PDB entry 3E47 | X-ray diffraction, 3.00 A resolution | chains O and U of the 28 polymer chains in the assembly

# Chain O
Molecule: Proteasome component Y7
From: Saccharomyces cerevisiae
Notes: EC 3.4.25.1
Reference sequence: P23639 (PSA2_YEAST); the construct lacks a stretch of the UniProt sequence and is renumbered around it, so the offset changes along the chain: 4-102 = UniProt 1-99; 103-147 = UniProt 101-145; 148-200 = UniProt 147-199; 202-209 = UniProt 200-207; 2 more segments
Amino-acid sequence (250 residues; each row starts with the number of its first residue; note: 1 number in that range is skipped by the numbering (no residue carries it; nothing is unmodelled there); a row labelled like 21A-21B holds insertion residues (21A, then the next letters in order)):
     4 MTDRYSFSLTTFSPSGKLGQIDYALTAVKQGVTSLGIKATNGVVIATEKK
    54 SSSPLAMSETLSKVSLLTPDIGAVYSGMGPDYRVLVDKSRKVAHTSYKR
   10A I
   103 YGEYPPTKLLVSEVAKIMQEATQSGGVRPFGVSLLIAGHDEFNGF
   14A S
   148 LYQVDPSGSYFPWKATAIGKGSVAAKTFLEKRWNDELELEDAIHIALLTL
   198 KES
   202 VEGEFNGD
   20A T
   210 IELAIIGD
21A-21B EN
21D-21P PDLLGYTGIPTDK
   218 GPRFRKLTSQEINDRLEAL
UniProt features mapped onto this chain:
  - cross-link: Lys110 (Glycyl lysine isopeptide (Lys-Gly) (interchain with G-Cter in ubiquitin))

# Chain U
Molecule: Proteasome component C7-alpha
From: Saccharomyces cerevisiae
Notes: EC 3.4.25.1
Reference sequence: P21243 (PSA6_YEAST); the construct lacks a stretch of the UniProt sequence and is renumbered around it, so the offset changes along the chain: 6-34 = UniProt 10-38; 35-143 = UniProt 40-148; 144-179 = UniProt 150-185; 186-218 = UniProt 199-231; 1 more segments
Amino-acid sequence (243 residues; numbered 6 to 240 plus 14 insertion-coded residues; 6 numbers in that range are skipped by the numbering (no residue carries them; nothing is unmodelled there); the number before each row is that of its first residue; a row labelled like 17A-17E holds insertion residues (17A, then the next letters in order)):
     6 AGYDRHITIFSPEGRLYQVEYAFKATNQT
   34A N
    35 INSLAVRGKDCTVVISQKKVPDKLLDPTTVSYIFCISRTIGMVVNGPIPD
    85 ARNAALRAKAEAAEFRYKYGYDMPCDVLAKRMANLSQIYTQRAYMRPLGV
   135 ILTFVSVDE
   14A E
   144 LGPSIYKTDPAGYYVGYKATATGPKQQEITTNLENH
17A-17E FKKSK
18A-18D IDHI
   184 N
18G-18H EE
   18M S
   186 WEKVVEFAITHMIDALGTEFSKNDLEVGVATKD
   220 KFFTLSAENIEERLVAIAEQD

# Chain O / chain U interface
Residue-residue contacts (61; chain O residue first):
  Asp6(O) with Arg126(U), salt bridge; Tyr128(U)
  Tyr8(O) with Ile12(U); Ala127(U); Tyr128(U), hydrophobic
  Leu12(O) with Ala127(U), hydrophobic
  Gln23(O) with Ile14(U); Phe15(U), hydrogen bond (side chain-backbone)
  Tyr26(O) with Phe15(U), hydrophobic; Ser16(U); Pro17(U), hydrophobic; Gly19(U)
  Ala27(O) with Phe15(U), hydrophobic
  Thr29(O) with Pro17(U); Glu18(U)
  Ala30(O) with Gly19(U)
  Ser55(O) with Tyr156(U)
  Pro57(O) with Lys161(U); Glu177(U)
  Leu58(O) with Phe17A(U), hydrophobic; Tyr160(U); Lys161(U), hydrogen bond (backbone-backbone); Ala162(U); Thr173(U)
  Ala59(O) with Gly159(U); Tyr160(U), hydrophobic
  Met60(O) with Arg41(U); Gly159(U), hydrogen bond (backbone-backbone); Tyr160(U); Lys161(U)
  Thr63(O) with Tyr149(U); Val158(U); Gly159(U), hydrogen bond (side chain-backbone)
  Leu64(O) with Tyr156(U)
  Met81(O) with Phe15(U), hydrophobic; Leu21(U), hydrophobic
  Pro83(O) with Gln121(U); Ala154(U); Gly155(U); Tyr156(U)
  Asp84(O) with Gln121(U)
  Arg86(O) with Ala117(U); Asn118(U); Gly155(U), hydrogen bond (side chain-backbone); Tyr157(U)
  Val87(O) with Asn118(U); Gln121(U)
  Asp90(O) with Lys114(U), salt bridge; Asn118(U)
  Gly128(O) with Arg126(U); Ala127(U), hydrogen bond (backbone-backbone)
  Val129(O) with Gln125(U); Arg126(U)
  Arg130(O) with Thr13(U); Phe15(U); Leu21(U); Thr124(U), hydrogen bond (side chain-backbone); Gln125(U), hydrogen bond (backbone-backbone)
  Pro131(O) with Phe15(U)
  Phe132(O) with Gln125(U)
  Gly133(O) with Phe15(U)
Interface residues without a listed pair, chain O (33 interface residues in all): Met4, Thr5, Gln33, Ser56, Ala123, Gly127
Interface residues without a listed pair, chain U (34 interface residues in all): Thr163, Leu176

# Summary
33 residues of chain O face 34 of chain U across their interface; the contacts include 8 hydrogen bonds and 2
salt bridges. Polar pairs include Asp6(O)-Arg126(U), Asp90(O)-Lys114(U) and Gln23(O)-Phe15(U).
Chain O is Proteasome component Y7 and chain U is Proteasome component C7-alpha, both from Saccharomyces
cerevisiae; the structure, Crystal Structure of the Yeast 20S Proteasome in Complex with Homobelactosin C, was
determined by X-ray diffraction.
